PDB entry 9GM0 | X-ray diffraction, 1.65 A resolution | chain A

Chain A:
Protein: Putative F420-dependent oxidoreductase
Reference sequence: A0A561UC02 (A0A561UC02_9ACTN); residues 21-308 here correspond to UniProt positions 1-288 (UniProt number = residue number - 20)
Sequence (308 residues; each row starts with the number of its first residue):
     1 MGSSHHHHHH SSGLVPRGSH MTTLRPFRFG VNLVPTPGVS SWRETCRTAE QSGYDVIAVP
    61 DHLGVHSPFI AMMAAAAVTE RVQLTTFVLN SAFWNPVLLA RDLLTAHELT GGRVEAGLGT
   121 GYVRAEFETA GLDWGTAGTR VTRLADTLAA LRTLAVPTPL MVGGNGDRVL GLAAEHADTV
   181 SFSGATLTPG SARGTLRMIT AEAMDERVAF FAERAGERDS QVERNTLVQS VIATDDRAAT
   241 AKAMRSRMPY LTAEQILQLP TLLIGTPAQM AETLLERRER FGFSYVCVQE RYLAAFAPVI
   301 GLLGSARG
Unresolved in the structure: 1-24, 191-194, 305-308
Construct notes: initiating methionine (1); expression tag (2-20)
Residues lining bound ligands: coenzyme f420 (F42): Pro60, Asp61, His62, Phe87, Val88, Asn90, Gly119, Thr120, Gly121, Tyr122, Gly163, Gly164, Asn165, Gly166, Val169, Ser181, Ser183, Ala185, Thr186, Leu187, Thr188, Pro189
Reported in the primary citation:
  - conformationally variable residues (order/disorder transition): Leu187 to Gly190
  - binding site for coenzyme f420: His62, Tyr122, Leu187 to Gly190
  - catalytic residues: His62
  - contacts within the chain: His62-Glu126
  - catalytic residues: Glu126 (proposed by the authors, not directly observed)
  - mutagenesis - Q289A: decreased catalytic activity
  - mutagenesis - Q229A: abolished catalytic activity
  - mutagenesis - H62A: abolished catalytic activity on 13

Summary:
Ligands of chain A: coenzyme f420. From the paper: catalytic residues His62 and Glu126; Q289A reduces
catalytic activity; 3 substitutions were tested in all.
Chain A is Putative F420-dependent oxidoreductase; the structure, KvPepI F420-dependent oxidoreductase, F420
complex, was determined by X-ray diffraction, deposited together with 9G64, 9GKH, 9GNC and 9GND.
